4PAH - chain A; structure by X-ray diffraction, 2.00 A resolution.

# Chain A
Molecule: Phenylalanine hydroxylase
Organism: Homo sapiens
Notes: EC 1.14.16.1; fragment: catalytic domain
UniProtKB: P00439 (PH4H_HUMAN); numbering as in UniProt (aligned over 117-424)
Amino-acid sequence (308 residues; each row starts with the number of its first residue):
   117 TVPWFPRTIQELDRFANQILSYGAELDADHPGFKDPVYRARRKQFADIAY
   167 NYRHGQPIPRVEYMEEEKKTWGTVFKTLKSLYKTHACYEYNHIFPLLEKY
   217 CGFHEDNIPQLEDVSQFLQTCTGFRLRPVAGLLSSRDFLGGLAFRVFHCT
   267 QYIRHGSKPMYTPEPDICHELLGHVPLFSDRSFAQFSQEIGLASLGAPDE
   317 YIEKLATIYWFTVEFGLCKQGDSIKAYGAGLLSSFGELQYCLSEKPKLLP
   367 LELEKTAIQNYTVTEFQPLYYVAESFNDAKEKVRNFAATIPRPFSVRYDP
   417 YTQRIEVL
Disulfides: Cys203-Cys334
Metal / ion sites: Fe ion: His285, His290, Glu330 (together with L-norepinephrine)
Ligand contacts: L-norepinephrine (LNR): Leu248, Ser251, Phe254, Pro281, His285, His290, Tyr325, Glu330

# Summary
Ligands of chain A: L-norepinephrine. His285, His290 and Glu330 form the Fe ion site.
Chain A is Phenylalanine hydroxylase (Homo sapiens); the structure, Human phenylalanine hydroxylase catalytic
domain dimer with bound nor-adrenaline inhibitor, was determined by X-ray diffraction, deposited together with
3PAH, 5PAH and 6PAH.
